5FDQ - chains A and B; structure by X-ray diffraction, 1.90 A resolution.

Chain A (and B):
Molecule: Prostaglandin G/H synthase 2
From: Mus musculus
Notes: EC 1.14.99.1; chain B of this document is another copy of the same molecule, construct and numbering; everything in this record applies to it too
UniProtKB: Q05769 (PGH2_MOUSE); the construct lacks a stretch of the UniProt sequence, so the offset changes along the chain: 35-105 = UniProt 20-90; 106-618 = UniProt 92-604
Sequence (591 residues; numbered 29 to 618 plus 1 insertion-coded residue; the number before each row is that of its first residue):
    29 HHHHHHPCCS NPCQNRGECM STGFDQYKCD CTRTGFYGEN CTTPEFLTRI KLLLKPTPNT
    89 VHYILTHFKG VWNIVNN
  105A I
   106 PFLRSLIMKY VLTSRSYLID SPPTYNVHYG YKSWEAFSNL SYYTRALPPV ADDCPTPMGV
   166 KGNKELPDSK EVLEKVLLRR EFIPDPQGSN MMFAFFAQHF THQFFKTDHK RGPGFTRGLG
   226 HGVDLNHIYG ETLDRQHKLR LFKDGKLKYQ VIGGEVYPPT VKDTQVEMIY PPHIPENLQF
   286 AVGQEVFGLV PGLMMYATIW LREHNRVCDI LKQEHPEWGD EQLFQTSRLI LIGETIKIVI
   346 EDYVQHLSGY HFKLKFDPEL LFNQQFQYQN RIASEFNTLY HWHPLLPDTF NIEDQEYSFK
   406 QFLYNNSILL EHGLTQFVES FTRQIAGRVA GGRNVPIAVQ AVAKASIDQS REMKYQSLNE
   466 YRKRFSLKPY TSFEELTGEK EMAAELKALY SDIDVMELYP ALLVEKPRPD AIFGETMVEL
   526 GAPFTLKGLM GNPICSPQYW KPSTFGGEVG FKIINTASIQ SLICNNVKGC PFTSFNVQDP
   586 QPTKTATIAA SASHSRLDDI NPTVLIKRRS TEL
Not modelled in the structure: 29-32, 583-618
Differences from the reference sequence: expression tag (29-34); engineered mutation Thr-530 (Ser516 in Q05769); conflict Ala-594 (Asn580 in Q05769)
Curated features (UniProtKB/Swiss-Prot):
  - active site: His-207 (Proton acceptor), Tyr-385 (For cyclooxygenase activity)
  - binding site (substrate): Arg-120, Tyr-355
  - binding site (heme b): His-388
  - site: Asn-606 (Not glycosylated)
  - modified residue: Cys-540 (S-nitrosocysteine), Ser-579 (O-acetylserine)
  - glycosylation (N-linked (GlcNAc...) asparagine): Asn-68, Asn-144, Asn-410
Cystine bridges: Cys-36/Cys-47, Cys-37/Cys-159, Cys-41/Cys-57, Cys-59/Cys-69, Cys-569/Cys-575
Covalently attached groups: N-acetylglucosamine (NAG) linked to Asn-68, Asn-410; glycan linked to Asn-144, Arg-216
Bound ions: protoporphyrin IX containing co Co near His-388 (its only coordinating residue here)
Residues lining bound ligands:
  - 60A (2-[(2R)-2-(hydroxymethyloxy)propoxy]ethanol): Tyr-348, Val-349, Leu-352, Ser-353, Tyr-355, Tyr-385, Trp-387, Phe-518, Met-522, Val-523, Gly-526, Ala-527, Thr-530
  - acrylic acid (AKR): Thr-237, Asp-239, Arg-240, Lys-243, Gln-270, Val-271, Glu-272
  - protoporphyrin IX containing co (COH): Tyr-148, Ala-199, Phe-200, Ala-202, Gln-203, Thr-206, His-207, Phe-210, Lys-211, Thr-212, His-214, Leu-294, Val-295, Asn-382, Tyr-385, His-386, Trp-387, His-388, Leu-390, Leu-391, Phe-395, Leu-408, Val-444, Val-447, Ala-450, Gln-454
From the paper describing this entry:
  - post-translational modification sites: Asn-68, Asn-144, Asn-410
  - mutagenesis - S530T: decreased catalytic activity on AA
  - mutagenesis - S530T/G533V: abolished catalytic activity on AA

Chain A / chain B interface:
Pairs across the interface (117):
  Arg-44(A) / Gln-543(B)
  Glu-46(A) / Gln-543(B)
  Glu-46(A) / Lys-546(B)  salt bridge
  Glu-46(A) / Ser-548(B)  hydrogen bond
  Met-48(A) / His-320(B)
  Met-48(A) / Gly-551(B)
  Met-48(A) / Gly-552(B)
  Ser-49(A) / His-320(B)  hydrogen bond (backbone-side chain)
  Ser-49(A) / Glu-322(B)  hydrogen bond
  Ser-49(A) / Trp-323(B)  hydrogen bond
  Thr-50(A) / Glu-319(B)
  Thr-50(A) / Glu-322(B)
  Gly-51(A) / Glu-322(B)  hydrogen bond (backbone-side chain)
  Phe-52(A) / Pro-321(B)
  Phe-52(A) / Glu-322(B)
  Asp-58(A) / Lys-546(B)
  Asp-58(A) / Pro-547(B)
  Asp-58(A) / Ser-548(B)  hydrogen bond
  Thr-60(A) / Lys-546(B)
  Thr-60(A) / Pro-547(B)
  Arg-61(A) / Phe-367(B)
  Arg-61(A) / Pro-542(B)  hydrogen bond (side chain-backbone)
  Arg-61(A) / Trp-545(B)  hydrogen bond (side chain-backbone)
  Arg-61(A) / Lys-546(B)
  Asp-125(A) / Gln-543(B)  hydrogen bond
  Pro-127(A) / Tyr-373(B)  hydrophobic
  Pro-127(A) / Pro-538(B)  hydrophobic
  Pro-127(A) / Ser-541(B)
  Pro-128(A) / Tyr-544(B)  hydrogen bond (backbone-side chain)
  Thr-129(A) / Tyr-544(B)
  Tyr-134(A) / Glu-326(B)  hydrogen bond
  Tyr-134(A) / Gln-330(B)
  Tyr-136(A) / Glu-326(B)
  Tyr-136(A) / Gln-327(B)  hydrogen bond (side chain-backbone)
  Tyr-136(A) / Gln-330(B)
  Lys-137(A) / Leu-334(B)
  Lys-137(A) / Gln-543(B)  hydrogen bond (side chain-backbone)
  Lys-137(A) / Tyr-544(B)
  Lys-137(A) / Thr-549(B)  hydrogen bond
  Ser-138(A) / Gln-330(B)
  Trp-139(A) / Asp-229(B)
  Trp-139(A) / Gln-330(B)
  Trp-139(A) / Arg-333(B)
  Trp-139(A) / Leu-334(B)
  Trp-139(A) / Ile-337(B)  hydrophobic
  Trp-139(A) / Asn-537(B)
  Trp-139(A) / Pro-538(B)  hydrophobic
  Glu-140(A) / Leu-238(B)
  Glu-140(A) / Gln-330(B)
  Phe-142(A) / Pro-538(B)  hydrophobic
  Phe-142(A) / Tyr-544(B)
  Asp-229(A) / Trp-139(B)
  Leu-238(A) / Glu-140(B)
  His-320(A) / Met-48(B)
  His-320(A) / Ser-49(B)  hydrogen bond (side chain-backbone)
  Pro-321(A) / Phe-52(B)
  Glu-322(A) / Ser-49(B)  hydrogen bond
  Glu-322(A) / Thr-50(B)
  Glu-322(A) / Gly-51(B)  hydrogen bond (side chain-backbone)
  Glu-322(A) / Phe-52(B)
  Trp-323(A) / Ser-49(B)  hydrogen bond
  Glu-326(A) / Tyr-134(B)  hydrogen bond
  Glu-326(A) / Tyr-136(B)
  Gln-327(A) / Tyr-136(B)  hydrogen bond (backbone-side chain)
  Gln-330(A) / Tyr-134(B)
  Gln-330(A) / Tyr-136(B)
  Gln-330(A) / Ser-138(B)
  Gln-330(A) / Trp-139(B)
  Gln-330(A) / Glu-140(B)
  Arg-333(A) / Trp-139(B)
  Leu-334(A) / Lys-137(B)
  Leu-334(A) / Ser-138(B)
  Leu-334(A) / Trp-139(B)
  Ile-337(A) / Trp-139(B)  hydrophobic
  Phe-367(A) / Arg-61(B)
  Phe-367(A) / Gln-370(B)  hydrogen bond (backbone-side chain)
  Asn-368(A) / Gln-370(B)
  Gln-369(A) / Gln-370(B)  hydrogen bond (backbone-side chain)
  Gln-370(A) / Phe-367(B)  hydrogen bond (side chain-backbone)
  Gln-370(A) / Asn-368(B)
  Gln-370(A) / Gln-369(B)  hydrogen bond (side chain-backbone)
  Phe-371(A) / Gln-372(B)  hydrogen bond (backbone-side chain)
  Gln-372(A) / Phe-371(B)  hydrogen bond (side chain-backbone)
  Gln-372(A) / Gln-372(B)
  Gln-372(A) / Tyr-373(B)  hydrogen bond (side chain-backbone)
  Tyr-373(A) / Pro-127(B)  hydrophobic
  Tyr-373(A) / Gln-372(B)  hydrogen bond (backbone-side chain)
  Tyr-373(A) / Gln-374(B)  hydrogen bond (backbone-side chain)
  Gln-374(A) / Tyr-373(B)  hydrogen bond (side chain-backbone)
  Gln-374(A) / Gln-374(B)
  Asn-537(A) / Trp-139(B)
  Pro-538(A) / Pro-127(B)  hydrophobic
  Pro-538(A) / Trp-139(B)  hydrophobic
  Pro-538(A) / Phe-142(B)  hydrophobic
  Ser-541(A) / Pro-127(B)
  Pro-542(A) / Arg-61(B)  hydrogen bond (backbone-side chain)
  Gln-543(A) / Arg-44(B)
  Gln-543(A) / Glu-46(B)
  Gln-543(A) / Asp-125(B)  hydrogen bond
  Gln-543(A) / Lys-137(B)  hydrogen bond (backbone-side chain)
  Tyr-544(A) / Pro-127(B)
  Tyr-544(A) / Pro-128(B)  hydrogen bond (side chain-backbone)
  Tyr-544(A) / Thr-129(B)
  Tyr-544(A) / Lys-137(B)
  Tyr-544(A) / Phe-142(B)
  Trp-545(A) / Arg-61(B)  hydrogen bond (backbone-side chain)
  Lys-546(A) / Glu-46(B)  salt bridge
  Lys-546(A) / Asp-58(B)
  Lys-546(A) / Thr-60(B)
  Lys-546(A) / Lys-137(B)
  Pro-547(A) / Asp-58(B)
  Pro-547(A) / Thr-60(B)
  Ser-548(A) / Glu-46(B)  hydrogen bond
  Ser-548(A) / Asp-58(B)  hydrogen bond
  Thr-549(A) / Lys-137(B)  hydrogen bond
  Gly-551(A) / Met-48(B)
  Gly-552(A) / Met-48(B)
Also at the interface, not in a pair above, chain A (58 interface residues in all): Val-228, Glu-319, Glu-364, Leu-366
Also at the interface, not in a pair above, chain B (57 interface residues in all): Val-228, Leu-366

Overview:
Chain A and chain B form an interface of 58 and 57 residues respectively, with 38 hydrogen bonds and 2 salt
bridges. Polar pairs include Glu-46(A)/Lys-546(B), Glu-46(A)/Ser-548(B) and Ser-49(A)/His-320(B). The paper
reports that S530T of chain A reduces catalytic activity on AA; modification sites Asn-68(A), Asn-144(A) and
Asn-410(A).
Both chains are Prostaglandin G/H synthase 2 (Mus musculus). Entry 5FDQ (Murine COX-2 S530T mutant) was
determined by X-ray diffraction (same publication as 5F19 and 5F1A).
